Entry 8WO9 (X-ray diffraction, 1.55 A resolution); this record covers chains A and B of the 3 polymer chains in the assembly.

# Chain A
Protein: MHC class I antigen
From: Anas platyrhynchos
Amino-acid sequence (271 residues; numbered 1 to 271; the number before each row is that of its first residue):
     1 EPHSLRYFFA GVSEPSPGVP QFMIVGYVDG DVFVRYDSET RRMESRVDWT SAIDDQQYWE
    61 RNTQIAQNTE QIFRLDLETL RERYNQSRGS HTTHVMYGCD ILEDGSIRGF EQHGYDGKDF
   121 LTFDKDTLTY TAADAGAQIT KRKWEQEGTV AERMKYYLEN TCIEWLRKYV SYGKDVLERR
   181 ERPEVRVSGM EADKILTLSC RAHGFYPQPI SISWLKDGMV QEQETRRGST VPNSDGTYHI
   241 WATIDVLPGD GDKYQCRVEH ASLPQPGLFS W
Not modelled in the structure: 1
Disulfide bonds: Cys99-Cys162, Cys200-Cys256

# Chain B
Protein: Beta-2-microglobulin
From: Anas platyrhynchos
UniProtKB: Q14U75 (Q14U75_ANAPL); residues 1-101 here correspond to UniProt positions 19-119 (UniProt number = residue number + 18)
Amino-acid sequence (104 residues; each row starts with the number of its first residue; numbers below 1 keep their minus sign (Met-2 is residue -2)):
    -2 MEFGQAKAAP KVQVYSRHPA TAGTENILNC YVEGFHPPKI DIALLKNGEP MKDVKYNDMS
    58 FGDDWTFQRL VYAPFTPTKS DVYTCRVDHE AFTEPQSFRW EPDF
Not modelled in the structure: -2 to 0
Sequence notes: expression tag (-2 to 0)
Disulfide bonds: Cys27-Cys82

# Interface between chain A and chain B
Residue-residue contacts (69):
  Phe8(A) with Phe58(B)
  Phe9(A) with Phe58(B)
  Ala10(A) with Phe58(B), hydrophobic
  Val12(A) with Pro35(B), hydrophobic
  Ser16(A) with Lys36(B)
  Gly18(A) with Arg66(B), hydrogen bond (backbone-side chain)
  Val19(A) with Pro35(B)
  Met23(A) with Met56(B)
  Tyr27(A) with Ser57(B)
  Arg35(A) with Asp55(B), salt bridge; Met56(B), hydrogen bond (side chain-backbone)
  Ser90(A) with Gln2(B), hydrogen bond (backbone-side chain)
  His91(A) with Gln2(B)
  Thr92(A) with Gln2(B); His33(B), hydrogen bond; Pro35(B)
  His94(A) with His33(B); Phe58(B); Trp62(B); Phe64(B)
  Val95(A) with Phe58(B)
  Met96(A) with Asp60(B)
  Gln112(A) with Trp62(B)
  His113(A) with Trp62(B)
  Gly114(A) with Trp62(B)
  Asp116(A) with Gln2(B), hydrogen bond; Ala3(B), hydrogen bond (backbone-backbone); His33(B)
  Gly117(A) with Ala3(B); His33(B), hydrogen bond (backbone-side chain); Trp62(B)
  Lys118(A) with Gly1(B), hydrogen bond (side chain-backbone); Trp62(B)
  Asp119(A) with Trp62(B), hydrogen bond
  Glu184(A) with His15(B), salt bridge; Pro16(B)
  Arg186(A) with Pro16(B); Ala17(B), hydrogen bond (side chain-backbone); Asp100(B), salt bridge; Phe101(B)
  Ser188(A) with Asp100(B), hydrogen bond
  Met190(A) with Glu98(B)
  Arg201(A) with Tyr12(B)
  His203(A) with Ser13(B), hydrogen bond (side chain-backbone); Arg14(B), hydrogen bond (side chain-backbone); His15(B); Pro16(B)
  Gly204(A) with Arg14(B)
  Ser229(A) with Gln10(B), hydrogen bond; Glu30(B), hydrogen bond
  Val231(A) with Gln10(B); Tyr12(B); Tyr28(B), hydrophobic; Glu30(B)
  Pro232(A) with Tyr12(B), hydrogen bond (backbone-side chain); Tyr28(B), hydrophobic; Leu67(B)
  Asn233(A) with Tyr12(B); Arg14(B); Asn26(B), hydrogen bond; Leu67(B)
  Ser234(A) with Ile24(B); Leu67(B); Tyr69(B)
  Asp235(A) with Arg14(B), salt bridge
  Thr237(A) with Arg14(B)
  His239(A) with Tyr12(B); Ser13(B)
  Trp241(A) with Gln10(B), hydrogen bond
Also at the interface, not in a pair above, chain A (42 interface residues in all): Pro17, Gln86, Gly228
Also at the interface, not in a pair above, chain B (34 interface residues in all): Thr18, Ile37, Gly59, Asp61

# Overview
Chain A and chain B form an interface of 42 and 34 residues respectively; the contacts include 18 hydrogen
bonds and 4 salt bridges. Polar contacts include Arg35(A)-Asp55(B), Glu184(A)-His15(B) and
Arg186(A)-Asp100(B).
Here chain A is MHC class I antigen and chain B is Beta-2-microglobulin, both from Anas platyrhynchos. Entry
8WO9 (Duck major histocompatibility complex class-1 02JD-IMFSNKMAR) was determined by X-ray diffraction.
